Entry 5VHV (X-ray diffraction, 1.80 A resolution); this record covers chains A and D of the 3 polymer chains in the assembly.

== Chain A ==
Name: alkylpurine DNA glycosylase AlkC
Organism: Pseudomonas fluorescens
Reference sequence: C3K795 (C3K795_PSEFS); numbering as in UniProt (aligned over 5-365)
Chain sequence (361 residues; row label = number of the first residue in the row):
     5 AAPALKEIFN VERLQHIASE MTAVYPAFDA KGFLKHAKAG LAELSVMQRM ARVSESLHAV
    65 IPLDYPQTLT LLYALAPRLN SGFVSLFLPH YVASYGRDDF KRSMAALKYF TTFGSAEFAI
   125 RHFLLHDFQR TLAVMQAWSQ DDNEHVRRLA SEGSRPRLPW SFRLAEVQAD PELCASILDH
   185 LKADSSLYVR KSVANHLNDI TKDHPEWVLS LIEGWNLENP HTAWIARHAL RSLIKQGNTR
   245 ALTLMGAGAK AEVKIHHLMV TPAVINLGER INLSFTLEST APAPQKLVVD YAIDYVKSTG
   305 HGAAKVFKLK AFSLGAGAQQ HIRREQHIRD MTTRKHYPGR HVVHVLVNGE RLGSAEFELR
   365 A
Small-molecule neighbours: Pentaerythritol propoxylate (5/4 PO/OH) (9B4; (2R,5R,13R,16R)-9-(hydroxymethyl)-9-{[(2R)-2-hydroxypropoxy]methyl}-5,13-dimethyl-4,7,11,14-tetraoxaheptadecane-2,16-diol): Leu9, Gly86, Phe87, Leu90, Gly118, Ser119, Phe122, Pro163, Trp164
Reported in the primary citation:
  - binding site for the 11-nt DNA strand: Glu121, Arg152, Glu156, Arg159, Pro163, Lys301, Ser302, Lys309, Thr337
  - binding site for the 11-nt DNA strand (chain D): Trp164, Phe311, Lys312
  - catalytic residues: Glu121, Glu156 (proposed by the authors, not directly observed)
  - catalytic residues: Arg152
  - contacts within the chain: Glu121-Arg152, Arg152-Glu156, Glu156-Arg159, Arg159-Asp203
  - specificity-determining residues: Glu121, Phe122, Trp164 (proposed by the authors, not directly observed)
  - mutagenesis - E121A: abolished catalytic activity on 3mA
  - mutagenesis - E156A: decreased catalytic activity on 3mA
  - mutagenesis - W164A: unchanged catalytic activity on 3mA
  - mutagenesis - E121A, E156A: abolished catalytic activity on 3mC
  - mutagenesis - E121A, E156A: abolished catalytic activity on 1mA
  - mutagenesis - W164A: decreased catalytic activity on 3mC
  - mutagenesis - W164A: decreased catalytic activity on 1mA
  - binding site for the 11-nt DNA strand: Trp164

== Chain D ==
Molecule: 11-nt DNA strand
Sequence (11 nucleotides; numbered 1 to 11; the number before each row is that of its first residue):
     1 AAGACTTGGA C
Metal / ion sites: Na+: DT6 (shared with 2 residues of chain C)
Small-molecule neighbours: Pentaerythritol propoxylate (5/4 PO/OH) (9B4; (2R,5R,13R,16R)-9-(hydroxymethyl)-9-{[(2R)-2-hydroxypropoxy]methyl}-5,13-dimethyl-4,7,11,14-tetraoxaheptadecane-2,16-diol): DC5, DT6, DT7

== Interface between chain A and chain D ==
Residue-residue contacts (28):
  Ala8(A) - DT6(D)  phosphate contact
  Ala8(A) - DT7(D)  phosphate contact
  Leu9(A) - DT6(D)  hydrogen bond to the phosphate
  Leu9(A) - DT7(D)  hydrogen bond to the phosphate
  Lys10(A) - DT7(D)  hydrogen bond to the phosphate
  Ser49(A) - DG8(D)  hydrogen bond to the phosphate
  Val50(A) - DT7(D)  phosphate contact
  Val50(A) - DG8(D)  phosphate contact
  Met51(A) - DG8(D)  hydrogen bond to the phosphate
  Trp164(A) - DT7(D)  hydrogen bond to the base
  Trp164(A) - DG8(D)  hydrogen bond to the sugar
  Trp164(A) - DG9(D)  sugar contact
  Ser165(A) - DG9(D)  sugar contact
  Phe166(A) - DG9(D)  phosphate contact
  Phe166(A) - DA10(D)  phosphate contact
  Arg167(A) - DA10(D)  hydrogen bond to the phosphate
  His232(A) - DA2(D)  salt bridge to the phosphate
  Phe311(A) - DG3(D)  phosphate contact
  Lys312(A) - DA2(D)  sugar contact
  Lys312(A) - DG3(D)  hydrogen bond to the phosphate
  Met335(A) - DA4(D)  sugar contact
  Met335(A) - DC5(D)  phosphate contact
  Thr336(A) - DC5(D)  hydrogen bond to the phosphate
  Thr336(A) - DT6(D)  hydrogen bond to the phosphate
  Thr336(A) - DT7(D)  base contact
  Thr337(A) - DA4(D)  sugar contact
  Thr337(A) - DC5(D)  hydrogen bond to the phosphate
  Arg338(A) - DA4(D)  salt bridge to the phosphate
Interface residues without a listed pair, chain A (20 interface residues in all): Gln52, Arg235, Arg333

== In short ==
20 residues of chain A face 9 of chain D across their interface, with 12 hydrogen bonds and 2 salt bridges.
Polar pairs include Trp164(A)-DT7(D), Trp164(A)-DG8(D) and Leu9(A)-DT6(D). The paper reports catalytic
residues Glu121(A), Glu156(A) and Arg152(A); E121A and E156A of chain A abolish catalytic activity on 3mC.
Here chain A is alkylpurine DNA glycosylase AlkC (Pseudomonas fluorescens) and chain D is an 11-nt DNA strand.
Entry 5VHV (Pseudomonas fluorescens alkylpurine DNA glycosylase AlkC bound to DNA containing an
oxocarbenium-intermediate analog) was determined by X-ray diffraction, deposited together with 5VI0.
